PDB entry 6N1W | electron microscopy, 4.20 A resolution (low resolution: residue-level contacts below are approximate; hydrogen-bond / salt-bridge calls are withheld) | chains 2 and d of the 24 polymer chains in the assembly

== Chain 2 ==
Name: Envelope glycoprotein gp120
Organism: Human immunodeficiency virus 1
Reference sequence: Q2N0S6 (Q2N0S6_9HIV1); the construct lacks a stretch of the UniProt sequence and is renumbered around it, so the offset changes along the chain: 31-141 = UniProt 30-140; 150-185 = UniProt 141-176; 187-309 = UniProt 186-308; 312-321 = UniProt 309-318; 2 more segments
Sequence (473 residues; row label = number of the first residue in the row; note: 12 numbers in that range are skipped by the numbering (no residue carries them; nothing is unmodelled there); a row labelled like 185A-185I holds insertion residues (185A, then the next letters in order)):
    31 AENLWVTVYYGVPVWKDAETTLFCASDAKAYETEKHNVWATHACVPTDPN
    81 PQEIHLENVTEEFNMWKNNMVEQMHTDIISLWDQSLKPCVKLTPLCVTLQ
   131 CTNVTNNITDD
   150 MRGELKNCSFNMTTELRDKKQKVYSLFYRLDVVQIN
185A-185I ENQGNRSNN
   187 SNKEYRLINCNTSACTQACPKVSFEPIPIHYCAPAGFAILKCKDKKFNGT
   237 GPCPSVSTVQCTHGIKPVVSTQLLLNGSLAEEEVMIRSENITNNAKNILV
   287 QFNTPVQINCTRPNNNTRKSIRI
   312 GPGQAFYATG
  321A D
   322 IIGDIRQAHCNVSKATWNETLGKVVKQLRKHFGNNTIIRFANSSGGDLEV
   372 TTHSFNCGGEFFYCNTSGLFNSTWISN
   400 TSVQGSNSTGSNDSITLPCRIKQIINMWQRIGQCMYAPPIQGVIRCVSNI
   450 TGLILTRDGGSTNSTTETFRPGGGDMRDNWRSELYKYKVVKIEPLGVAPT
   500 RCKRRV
Disordered / not traced: 185A-185I, 400-410
Construct notes: conflict Cys201 (Ile200 in Q2N0S6), Asn332 (Thr330 in Q2N0S6), Cys433 (Ala430 in Q2N0S6), Cys501 (Ala498 in Q2N0S6)
Cystine bridges: Cys119-Cys205, Cys131-Cys157, Cys201-Cys433, Cys218-Cys247, Cys228-Cys239, Cys296-Cys331, Cys378-Cys445, Cys385-Cys418
Glycans and other covalent adducts: N-acetylglucosamine (NAG) linked to Asn133, Asn156, Asn160, Asn197, Asn234, Asn262, Asn295, Asn301, Asn355, Asn363, Asn386, Asn392; glycan linked to Asn137, Asn276, Asn332

== Chain d ==
Name: Envelope glycoprotein gp41
Organism: Human immunodeficiency virus 1
Reference sequence: Q2N0S7 (Q2N0S7_9HIV1); residues 512-664 here correspond to UniProt positions 509-661 (UniProt number = residue number - 3)
Sequence (153 residues; row label = number of the first residue in the row):
   512 AVGIGAVFLGFLGAAGSTMGAASMTLTVQARNLLSGIVQQQSNLLRAIEA
   562 QQHLLKLTVWGIKQLQARVLAVERYLRDQQLLGIWGCSGKLICCTNVPWN
   612 SSWSNRNLSEIWDNMTWLQWDKEISNYTQIIYGLLEESQNQQEKNEQDLL
   662 ALD
Disordered / not traced: 548-568
Construct notes: conflict Cys605 (Thr602 in Q2N0S7)
Cystine bridges: Cys598-Cys604

== Chain 2 / chain d interface ==
Pairs across the interface (12):
  Thr499(2) with Gln658(d)
  Arg500(2) with Leu661(d); Ala662(d); Asp664(d)
  Cys501(2) with Gln658(d); Leu661(d)
  Lys502(2) with Leu661(d)
  Arg503(2) with Leu661(d)
  Arg504(2) with Glu657(d); Leu660(d); Leu661(d); Asp664(d)
Also at the interface, not in a pair above, chain 2 (7 interface residues in all): Tyr39

== Summary ==
7 residues of chain 2 and 6 residues of chain d are in contact. Covalently linked N-acetylglucosamine: at
Asn133(2), Asn156(2), Asn160(2), Asn197(2), Asn234(2) and Asn262(2) and 6 more.
Here chain 2 is Envelope glycoprotein gp120 and chain d is Envelope glycoprotein gp41, both from Human
immunodeficiency virus 1. Entry 6N1W (Cryo-EM structure at 4.2 A resolution of vaccine-elicited antibody
DFPH-a.15 in complex with HIV-1 Env BG505 ...) was determined by electron microscopy (same publication as
6MPH, 6MQC, 6MQE, 6MQM, 6MQR, 6N16 and 4 further entries).
